Entry 5CYU (X-ray diffraction, 3.07 A resolution); this record covers chain A.

== Chain A ==
Protein: Conserved membrane protein
From: Mycobacterium smegmatis (strain ATCC 700084 / mc(2)155)
UniProtKB: A0QNJ0 (A0QNJ0_MYCS2); residue numbers follow UniProt; this construct covers 73-479
Amino-acid sequence (408 residues; each row starts with the number of its first residue):
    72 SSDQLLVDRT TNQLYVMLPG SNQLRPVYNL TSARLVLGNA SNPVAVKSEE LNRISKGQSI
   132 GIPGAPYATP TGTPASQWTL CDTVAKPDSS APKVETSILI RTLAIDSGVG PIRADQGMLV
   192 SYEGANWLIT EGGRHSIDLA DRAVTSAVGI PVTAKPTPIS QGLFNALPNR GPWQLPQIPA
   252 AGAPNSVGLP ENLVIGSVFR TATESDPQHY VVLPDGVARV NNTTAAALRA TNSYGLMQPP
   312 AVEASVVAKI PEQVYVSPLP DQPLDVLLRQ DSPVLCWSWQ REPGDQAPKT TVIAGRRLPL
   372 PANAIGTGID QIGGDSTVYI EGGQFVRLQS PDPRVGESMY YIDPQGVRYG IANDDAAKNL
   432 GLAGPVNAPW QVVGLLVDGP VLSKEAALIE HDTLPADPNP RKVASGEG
Not modelled in the structure: 72-74, 91-95, 118, 274-275, 461-479
Disulfide bonds: Cys152-Cys347
Sequence notes: expression tag (72)

== Overview ==
Chain A is Conserved membrane protein (Mycobacterium smegmatis (strain ATCC 700084 / mc(2)155)); the
structure, Structure of the soluble domain of EccB1 from the Mycobacterium smegmatis ESX-1 secretion system,
was determined by X-ray diffraction, deposited together with 4KV2, 4KV3 and 4KK7.
